PDB entry 1GMW | X-ray diffraction, 1.50 A resolution | chains B and D of the 4 polymer chains in the assembly

== Chain B ==
Name: UREE
Organism: Klebsiella aerogenes
Reference sequence: P18317 (UREE_KLEAE); numbering as in UniProt (aligned over 1-143)
Sequence (143 residues; numbered 1 to 143; the number before each row is that of its first residue):
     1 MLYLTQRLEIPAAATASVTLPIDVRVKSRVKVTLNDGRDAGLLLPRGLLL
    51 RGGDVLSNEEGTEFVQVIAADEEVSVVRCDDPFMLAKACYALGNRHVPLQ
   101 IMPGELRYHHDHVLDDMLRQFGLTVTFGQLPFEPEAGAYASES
Not modelled in the structure: 139-143
Modified / non-standard residues: Mse1, Mse84, Mse102, Mse117 (selenomethionine; parent Met)
Differences from the reference sequence: engineered mutation A91 (His in P18317); modified residue (1, 84, 102, 117)
Ion coordination: Cu ion site 1: H96 (shared with H96(D) of chain D); Cu ion site 2: H110, H112 (shared with D39(D) of chain D)
Swiss-Prot annotation at these positions:
  - binding site (Ni(2+)): H96, H110, H112

== Chain D ==
Name: UREE
Organism: Klebsiella aerogenes
Reference sequence: P18317 (UREE_KLEAE); residues 1-143 here = UniProt positions 1-143
Sequence (143 residues; numbered 1 to 143; the number before each row is that of its first residue):
     1 MLYLTQRLEIPAAATASVTLPIDVRVKSRVKVTLNDGRDAGLLLPRGLLL
    51 RGGDVLSNEEGTDFVQVIAADEEVSVVRCDDPFMLAKACYALGNRHVPLQ
   101 IMPGELRYHHDHVLDDMLRQFGLTVTFGQLPFEPEAGAYASES
Not modelled in the structure: 139-143
Modified / non-standard residues: Mse1, Mse84, Mse102, Mse117 (selenomethionine; parent Met)
Differences from the reference sequence: conflict D63 (Glu in P18317); engineered mutation A91 (His in P18317); modified residue (1, 84, 102, 117)
Ion coordination: Cu ion site 1: D39 (shared with H110(B), H112(B) of chain B); Cu ion site 2: H96 (shared with H96(B) of chain B); Cu ion site 3: H110, H112
Swiss-Prot annotation at these positions:
  - binding site (Ni(2+)): H96, H110, H112

== Chain B / chain D interface ==
Pairs across the interface - 33 pairs, chain B then chain D:
  P82(B) - P82(D)  hydrophobic
  F83(B) - I101(D)
  F83(B) - Mse102(D)  hydrophobic
  F83(B) - P103(D)  hydrophobic
  A86(B) - C89(D)
  K87(B) - E135(D)  salt bridge
  C89(B) - A86(D)
  C89(B) - Y90(D)
  Y90(B) - C89(D)
  Y90(B) - G93(D)
  Y90(B) - V97(D)  hydrogen bond (side chain-backbone)
  Y90(B) - P98(D)
  Y90(B) - L99(D)  hydrogen bond (side chain-backbone)
  Y90(B) - I101(D)  hydrophobic
  Y90(B) - A138(D)
  G93(B) - Y90(D)
  G93(B) - G93(D)
  G93(B) - N94(D)
  N94(B) - G93(D)  hydrogen bond (backbone-backbone)
  N94(B) - H96(D)  hydrogen bond
  N94(B) - A138(D)
  H96(B) - N94(D)  hydrogen bond
  H96(B) - H96(D)  hydrogen bond
  V97(B) - Y90(D)  hydrogen bond (backbone-side chain)
  P98(B) - Y90(D)
  L99(B) - Y90(D)  hydrogen bond (backbone-side chain)
  I101(B) - F83(D)
  I101(B) - Y90(D)  hydrophobic
  Mse102(B) - F83(D)  hydrophobic
  P103(B) - F83(D)
  E135(B) - K87(D)
  G137(B) - N94(D)
  A138(B) - Y90(D)
Interface residues without a listed pair, chain B (19 interface residues in all): L92
Interface residues without a listed pair, chain D (19 interface residues in all): L92, G137

== Summary ==
The chain B/chain D interface involves 19 residues from each chain; the contacts include 8 hydrogen bonds and
1 salt bridge. Polar pairs include K87(B)-E135(D), Y90(B)-V97(D) and Y90(B)-L99(D). From UniProt: 3
Ni2+-binding residues on chain B; 3 Ni2+-binding residues on chain D.
Chain B is UREE and chain D is UREE, both from Klebsiella aerogenes; the structure, Structure of UreE, was
determined by X-ray diffraction together with 1GMU from the same study.
